PDB entry 3AZL | X-ray diffraction, 2.70 A resolution | chains E and J of the 10 polymer chains in the assembly

== Chain E ==
Molecule: Histone H3.1
Source organism: Homo sapiens
UniProtKB: P68431 (H31_HUMAN); residues 0-135 here correspond to UniProt positions 1-136 (UniProt number = residue number + 1)
Sequence (139 residues; numbered -3 to 135; the number before each row is that of its first residue; numbers below 1 keep their minus sign (Gly-3 is residue -3)):
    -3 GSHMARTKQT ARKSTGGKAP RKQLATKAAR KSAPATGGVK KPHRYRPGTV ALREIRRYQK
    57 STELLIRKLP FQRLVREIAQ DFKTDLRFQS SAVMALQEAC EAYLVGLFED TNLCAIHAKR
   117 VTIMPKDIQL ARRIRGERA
Unresolved in the structure: -3 to 36
Differences from the reference sequence: expression tag (-3 to -1)
Metal / ion sites: Mn2+ near Asp77 (its only coordinating residue here)
Swiss-Prot annotation at these positions:
  - modified residue: Arg2 (Asymmetric dimethylarginine), Thr3 (Phosphothreonine), Lys4 (Allysine), Gln5 (5-glutamyl dopamine), Thr6 (Phosphothreonine), Arg8 (Citrulline), Lys9 (N6,N6,N6-trimethyllysine), Ser10 (ADP-ribosylserine), Thr11 (Phosphothreonine), Lys14 (N6-(2-hydroxyisobutyryl)lysine), Arg17 (Asymmetric dimethylarginine), Lys18 (N6-(2-hydroxyisobutyryl)lysine), Lys23 (N6-(2-hydroxyisobutyryl)lysine), Arg26 (Citrulline), Lys27 (N6,N6,N6-trimethyllysine), Ser28 (ADP-ribosylserine), Lys36 (N6,N6,N6-trimethyllysine), Lys37 (N6-methyllysine), Tyr41 (Phosphotyrosine), Lys56 (N6,N6,N6-trimethyllysine) and 8 more in UniProt
  - lipidation: Lys18 (N6-decanoyllysine)

== Chain J ==
Molecule: 146-nt DNA strand
Sequence (146 nucleotides; each row starts with the number of its first residue):
   147 ATCAATATCC ACCTGCAGAT TCTACCAAAA GTGTATTTGG AAACTGCTCC ATCAAAAGGC
   207 ATGTTCAGCT GAATTCAGCT GAACATGCCT TTTGATGGAG CAGTTTCCAA ATACACTTTT
   267 GGTAGAATCT GCAGGTGGAT ATTGAT
Unresolved in the structure: 147
Metal / ion sites: Mn2+ site 1: DG185, DG186; Mn2+ site 2 near DG217 (its only coordinating residue here); Mn2+ site 3 near DG267 (its only coordinating residue here); Mn2+ site 4 near DG280 (its only coordinating residue here)

== Interface between chain E and chain J ==
Contacting residue pairs (25; chain E residue first):
  Lys37(E) with DA291(J), sugar contact
  Arg40(E) with DG290(J), sugar contact
  Tyr41(E) with DT289(J), phosphate contact; DG290(J), phosphate contact
  Arg42(E) with DC215(J), salt bridge to the phosphate; DG290(J), hydrogen bond to the phosphate
  Pro43(E) with DG214(J), phosphate contact; DC215(J), sugar contact
  Thr45(E) with DT289(J), phosphate contact; DG290(J), hydrogen bond to the phosphate
  Arg63(E) with DA207(J), salt bridge to the phosphate
  Arg72(E) with DA197(J), salt bridge to the phosphate
  Arg83(E) with DC196(J), phosphate contact; DA197(J), sugar contact
  Phe84(E) with DC196(J), sugar contact; DA197(J), hydrogen bond to the phosphate
  Gln85(E) with DC196(J), phosphate contact
  Ser86(E) with DC196(J), hydrogen bond to the phosphate
  Arg116(E) with DG217(J), phosphate contact; DA218(J), phosphate contact
  Val117(E) with DG217(J), hydrogen bond to the phosphate
  Thr118(E) with DT216(J), phosphate contact; DG217(J), hydrogen bond to the phosphate
  Met120(E) with DG217(J), sugar contact; DA218(J), phosphate contact
Other interface residues (no listed pair), chain E (18 interface residues in all): His39, Lys115

== Overview ==
Chain E and chain J form an interface of 18 and 11 residues respectively, with 6 hydrogen bonds and 3 salt
bridges. Among the polar pairs are Arg42(E)-DG290(J), Thr45(E)-DG290(J) and Phe84(E)-DA197(J). DG185(J) and
DG186(J) coordinate Mn2+ site 1.
Here chain E is Histone H3.1 (Homo sapiens) and chain J is a 146-nt DNA strand. Entry 3AZL (Crystal Structure
of Human Nucleosome Core Particle Containing H4K77Q mutation) was determined by X-ray diffraction together
with 3AYW, 3AZE, 3AZF, 3AZG, 3AZH, 3AZJ and 3 further entries from the same study.
